Entry 4LF5 (X-ray diffraction, 3.75 A resolution); this record covers chains A and N of the 21 polymer chains in the assembly.

Chain A:
Molecule: 16S rRNA
Source organism: Thermus thermophilus
Sequence (1522 nucleotides; numbered 0 to 1544 plus 20 insertion-coded residues; 43 numbers in that range are skipped by the numbering (no residue carries them; nothing is unmodelled there); the number before each row is that of its first residue; a row labelled like 190A-190L holds insertion residues (190A, then the next letters in order); numbering starts at 0):
     0 UUUGUUGGAGAGUUUGAUCCUGGCUCAGGGUGAACGCUGGCGGCGUGCCU
    50 AAGACAUGCAAGUCGUGCGGG
    73 CCGCGGGGUUUU
    88 ACUCCG
    95 UGGUC
   101 AGCGGCGGACGGGUGAGUAACGCGUGGGU
  129A G
   130 ACCUACCCGGAAGAGGGGGACAACCCGGGGAAACUCGGGCUAAUCCCCCA
   180 UGUGGACCCGC
190A-190L CCCUUGGGGUGU
   191 GUCCAAAGGGCUUU
   216 GCCCGCUUCCGGAUGGGCCCGCGUCCCAUCAGCUAGUUGGUGGGGUAAUG
   266 GCCCACCAAGGCGACGACGGGUAGCCGGUCUGAGAGGAUGGCCGGCCACA
   316 GGGGCACUGAGACACGGGCCCCACUCCUACGGGAGGCAGCAGUUAGGAAU
   366 CUUCCGCAAUGGGCGCAAGCCUGACGGAGCGACGCCGCUUGGAGGAAGAA
   416 GCCCUUCGGGGUGUAAACUCCUGAA
   442 CCCGGGACGAAACCCCCGACGA
   474 GGGGACUGACGGUACCGGG
   494 GUAAUAGCGCCGGCCAACUCCGUGCCAGCAGCCGCGGUAAUACGGAGGGC
   544 GCGAGCGUUACCCGGAUUCACUGGGCGUAAAGGGCGUGUAGGCGGCCUGG
   594 GGCGUCCCAUGUGAAAGACCACGGCUCAACCGUGGGGGAGCGUGGGAUAC
   644 GCUCAGGCUAGACGGUGGGAGAGGGUGGUGGAAUUCCCGGAGUAGCGGUG
   694 AAAUGCGCAGAUACCGGGAGGAACGCCGAUGGCGAAGGCAGCCACCUGGU
   744 CCACCCGUGACGCUGAGGCGCGAAAGCGUGGGGAGCAAACCGGAUUAGAU
   794 ACCCGGGUAGUCCACGCCCUAAACGAUGCGCGCUAGGUCUCUGGGUCU
   848 CCUGGGGGCCGAAGCUAACGCGUUAAGCGCGCCGCCUGGGGAGUACGGCC
   898 GCAAGGCUGAAACUCAAAGGAAUUGACGGGGGCCCGCACAAGCGGUGGAG
   948 CAUGUGGUUUAAUUCGAAGXAACGCGAAGAACCUUACCAGGCCUUGACAU
   998 GCUAGG
 1003A G
  1004 AACCCGGGUGAAAGCCUGGGGUGCCCC
1030A-1030D GCGA
  1031 GGGGAGCCCUAGCACAGGUGCUGCAUGGCCGUCGUCAGCUCGUGCCGUGA
  1081 GGUGUUGGGUUAAGUCCCGCAACGAGCGCAACCCCCGCCGUUAGUUGCCA
  1131 GCGGUUCGGCCGGGCACUCUAACGGGACUGCCCGCGAAA
  1171 GCGGGAGGAAGGAGGGGACGACGUCUGGUCAGCAUGGCCCUUACGGCCUG
  1221 GGCGACACACGUGCUACAAUGCCCACUACAAAGCGAUGCCACCCGGCAAC
  1271 GGGGAGCUAAUCGCAAAAAGGUGGGCCCAGUUCGGAUUGGGGUCUGCAAC
  1321 CCGACCCCAUGAAGCCGGAAUCGCUAGUAAUCGCGGAUCAG
 1361A C
  1362 CAUGCCGCGGUGAAUACGUUCCCGGGCCUUGUACACACXGCCXGUXACGC
  1412 CAUGGGAGCGGGCUCUACCCGAAGUCGCCGGG
  1446 AGCCUACGGG
  1459 CAGGCGCCGAGGGUAGGGCCCGUGACUGGGGCGAAGUCGUAACAAGGUAG
  1509 CUGUACCGGAAGGUGCGGCUGGAU
 1532A C
  1533 CA
  1536 CUCCUUUCU
Not modelled in the structure: 0-4, 1532A, 1536-1538
Modified / non-standard residues: PSU (pseudouridine-5'-monophosphate) at position 516, 7MG (7N-methyl-8-hydroguanosine-5'-monophosphate) at position 527, M2G (N2-dimethylguanosine-5'-monophosphate) at position 966, 5MC (5-methylcytidine-5'-monophosphate) at position 967, 2MG (2N-methylguanosine-5'-monophosphate) at position 1207, 5MC (5-methylcytidine-5'-monophosphate) at position 1400, 4OC (4n,o2'-methylcytidine-5'-monophosphate) at position 1402, 5MC (5-methylcytidine-5'-monophosphate) at position 1404, 5MC (5-methylcytidine-5'-monophosphate) at position 1407, UR3 (3-methyluridine-5'-monophoshate) at position 1498, PSU (pseudouridine-5'-monophosphate) at position 1540, PSU (pseudouridine-5'-monophosphate) at position 1541
Construct notes: conflict C1533 (A2157 in M26923.1), A1534 (C2158 in M26923.1)

Chain N:
Molecule: ribosomal protein S14
Source organism: Thermus thermophilus
UniProt: Q5SHQ1 (RS14Z_THET8); numbering as in UniProt (aligned over 1-61)
Chain sequence (61 residues; each row starts with the number of its first residue):
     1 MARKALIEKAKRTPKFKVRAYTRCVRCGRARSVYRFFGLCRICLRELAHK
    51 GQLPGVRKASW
Not modelled in the structure: 1

How chain A and chain N interact:
Pairs across the interface (68):
  G973(A) with Arg29(N), sugar contact; Arg41(N), hydrogen bond to the phosphate
  A974(A) with Arg29(N), salt bridge to the phosphate; Arg31(N), hydrogen bond to the base; Ser32(N), hydrogen bond to the phosphate; Arg41(N), salt bridge to the phosphate
  A975(A) with Ser32(N), hydrogen bond to the sugar; Tyr34(N), base contact
  G976(A) with Ser32(N), hydrogen bond to the phosphate
  C979(A) with Val18(N), hydrogen bond to the base; Arg19(N), hydrogen bond to the base
  C980(A) with Val18(N), base contact; Arg19(N), hydrogen bond to the sugar; Tyr21(N), sugar contact
  U981(A) with Leu6(N), phosphate contact; Tyr21(N), sugar contact; Ala30(N), phosphate contact
  U982(A) with Arg23(N), salt bridge to the phosphate; Ala30(N), phosphate contact; Arg31(N), base contact
  A983(A) with Arg3(N), salt bridge to the phosphate
  A994(A) with Lys4(N), base contact
  A1016(A) with Lys15(N), salt bridge to the phosphate
  G1047(A) with Lys4(N), phosphate contact
  G1048(A) with Arg3(N), phosphate contact; Lys4(N), salt bridge to the phosphate
  U1049(A) with Ala2(N), hydrogen bond to the base; Arg3(N), hydrogen bond to the sugar
  C1059(A) with Arg45(N), phosphate contact
  C1060(A) with Arg45(N), salt bridge to the phosphate
  C1113(A) with Arg57(N), sugar contact
  C1114(A) with Ser60(N), hydrogen bond to the base; Trp61(N), base contact
  C1115(A) with Ser60(N), sugar contact; Trp61(N), sugar contact
  G1186(A) with Ser60(N), base contact; Trp61(N), hydrogen bond to the base
  G1187(A) with Ser60(N), hydrogen bond to the base; Trp61(N), sugar contact
  A1188(A) with Lys58(N), hydrogen bond to the phosphate; Ser60(N), sugar contact
  C1189(A) with Lys58(N), salt bridge to the phosphate
  G1202(A) with Ala2(N), hydrogen bond to the phosphate; Cys27(N), hydrogen bond to the sugar; Arg29(N), sugar contact; Ile42(N), base contact; Glu46(N), hydrogen bond to the base
  C1203(A) with Ala2(N), hydrogen bond to the phosphate; Cys27(N), sugar contact
  G1216(A) with Arg3(N), salt bridge to the phosphate
  C1217(A) with Ala5(N), phosphate contact; Glu8(N), phosphate contact
  C1218(A) with Glu8(N), phosphate contact
  U1219(A) with Arg19(N), salt bridge to the phosphate
  G1316(A) with Lys17(N), salt bridge to the phosphate; Val18(N), sugar contact
  C1317(A) with Phe16(N), stacking on the base; Lys17(N), phosphate contact
  A1357(A) with Tyr34(N), sugar contact
  U1358(A) with Thr22(N), phosphate contact; Val33(N), sugar contact; Arg35(N), hydrogen bond to the phosphate
  C1359(A) with Thr22(N), phosphate contact; Arg35(N), phosphate contact
  A1360(A) with Lys17(N), sugar contact; Val18(N), base contact
  G1368(A) with Trp61(N), phosphate contact
  C1369(A) with Trp61(N), hydrogen bond to the phosphate
Interface residues without a listed pair, chain A (40 interface residues in all): A977, A1204, A1318
Interface residues without a listed pair, chain N (33 interface residues in all): Ala20, Phe36, Cys43

In short:
Chain A and chain N form an interface of 40 and 33 residues respectively; the contacts include 20 hydrogen
bonds, 11 salt bridges and 1 aromatic stacking contact. Polar contacts include A974(A)-Arg31(N),
C979(A)-Val18(N) and C979(A)-Arg19(N).
Chain A is 16S rRNA and chain N is ribosomal protein S14, both from Thermus thermophilus; the structure,
Crystal Structure of 30S ribosomal subunit from Thermus thermophilus, was determined by X-ray diffraction.
